4YEF - chain A; structure by X-ray diffraction, 1.72 A resolution.

# Chain A
Molecule: 5'-AMP-activated protein kinase subunit beta-1
From: Rattus norvegicus
Reference sequence: P80386 (AAKB1_RAT); residue numbers follow UniProt; this construct covers 76-156
Sequence (89 residues; each row starts with the number of its first residue):
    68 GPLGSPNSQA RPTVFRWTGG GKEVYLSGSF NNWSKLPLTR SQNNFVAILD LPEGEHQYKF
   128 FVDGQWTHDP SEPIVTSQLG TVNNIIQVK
Unresolved in the structure: 68-76
Differences from the reference sequence: expression tag (68-75)
Curated features (UniProtKB/Swiss-Prot):
  - modified residue: Ser-96 (Phosphoserine), Ser-101 (Phosphoserine), Ser-108 (Phosphoserine), Thr-148 (Phosphothreonine)

# In short
Chain A is 5'-AMP-activated protein kinase subunit beta-1 (Rattus norvegicus); the structure, beta1
carbohydrate binding module (CBM) of AMP-activated protein kinase (AMPK) in complex with
glucosyl-beta-cyclododextrin, was determined by X-ray diffraction, deposited together with 4Y0G and 4YEE.
